Entry 9ESI (electron microscopy, 3.10 A resolution); this record covers chains O and 6 of the 43 polymer chains in the assembly.

# Chain O
Name: Pre-mRNA-splicing factor cwf14
Source organism: Schizosaccharomyces pombe
UniProt: O74772 (CWF14_SCHPO); residue numbers follow UniProt; this construct covers 1-146
Amino-acid sequence (146 residues; numbered 1 to 146; the number before each row is that of its first residue):
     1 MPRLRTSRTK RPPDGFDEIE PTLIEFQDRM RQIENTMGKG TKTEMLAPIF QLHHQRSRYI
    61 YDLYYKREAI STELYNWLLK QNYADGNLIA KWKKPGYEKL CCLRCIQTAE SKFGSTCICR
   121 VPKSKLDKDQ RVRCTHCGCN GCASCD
Unresolved in the structure: 1-2
Ion coordination: Zn2+ site 1: Cys-101, Cys-102, Cys-105, Cys-137; Zn2+ site 2: Cys-101, Cys-119, Cys-139, Cys-142; Zn2+ site 3: Cys-105, Cys-117, Cys-119, Cys-134

# Chain 6
Molecule: U6snRNA
Source organism: Schizosaccharomyces pombe
Sequence (99 nucleotides; each row starts with the number of its first residue):
     1 GAUCUUCGGA UCACUUUGGU CAAAUUGAAA CGAUACAGAG AAGAUUAGCA UGGCCCCUGC
    61 ACAAGGAUGA CACUGCGACA UUGAGAGAAA ACCCAUUUU
Unresolved in the structure: 93-99
Ion coordination: K+: G40, G48, U68; Mg2+ site 1 near G65 (its only coordinating residue here); Mg2+ site 2 near G69 (its only coordinating residue here)

# Interface between chain O and chain 6
Contacting residue pairs (34; chain O residue first):
  Lys-42(O) with G19(6), salt bridge to the phosphate
  Pro-95(O) with C12(6), hydrogen bond to the sugar
  Gly-96(O) with G1(6), base contact; C12(6), hydrogen bond to the base
  Tyr-97(O) with A13(6), sugar contact
  Glu-98(O) with G1(6), base contact
  Ser-111(O) with U17(6), phosphate contact
  Lys-112(O) with U17(6), hydrogen bond to the phosphate; G19(6), hydrogen bond to the base
  Ser-115(O) with U15(6), hydrogen bond to the phosphate; U16(6), hydrogen bond to the phosphate
  Thr-116(O) with C14(6), sugar contact; U15(6), hydrogen bond to the phosphate; U16(6), sugar contact
  Cys-117(O) with U15(6), sugar contact; U16(6), sugar contact
  Ile-118(O) with U15(6), sugar contact; U16(6), hydrogen bond to the sugar
  Arg-120(O) with A13(6), hydrogen bond to the sugar; C14(6), sugar contact
  Val-121(O) with C14(6), base contact; U15(6), sugar contact
  Pro-122(O) with A13(6), base contact; C14(6), base contact
  Lys-125(O) with C14(6), base contact; U15(6), base contact
  Gln-130(O) with U15(6), base contact
  Val-132(O) with U16(6), base contact
  Thr-135(O) with U16(6), hydrogen bond to the base; U17(6), sugar contact
  His-136(O) with U16(6), sugar contact
  Ser-144(O) with G1(6), sugar contact
  Cys-145(O) with G1(6), base contact; A13(6), hydrogen bond to the base
Interface residues without a listed pair, chain O (24 interface residues in all): Glu-110, Leu-126, Cys-134
Interface residues without a listed pair, chain 6 (9 interface residues in all): A2

# Overview
24 residues of chain O and 9 residues of chain 6 are in contact; the contacts include 11 hydrogen bonds and 1
salt bridge. Among the polar pairs are Gly-96(O)/C12(6), Lys-112(O)/G19(6) and Thr-135(O)/U16(6). The Zn2+
site 1 is built by Cys-101(O), Cys-102(O), Cys-105(O) and Cys-137(O).
Chain O is Pre-mRNA-splicing factor cwf14 and chain 6 is U6snRNA, both from Schizosaccharomyces pombe; the
structure, Structure of a B-state intermediate committed to discard (Bd-II state), was determined by electron
microscopy, deposited together with 9ESH.
